PDB entry 7RSO | electron microscopy, 4.10 A resolution (low resolution: residue-level contacts below are approximate; hydrogen-bond / salt-bridge calls are withheld) | chains A and L of the 12 polymer chains in the assembly

# Chain A
Name: AMC016 gp120
From: Human immunodeficiency virus 1
Chain sequence (486 residues; numbered 30 to 513 plus 29 insertion-coded residues; 27 numbers in that range are skipped by the numbering (no residue carries them; nothing is unmodelled there); the number before each row is that of its first residue; a row labelled like 134A-134W holds insertion residues (134A, then the next letters in order)):
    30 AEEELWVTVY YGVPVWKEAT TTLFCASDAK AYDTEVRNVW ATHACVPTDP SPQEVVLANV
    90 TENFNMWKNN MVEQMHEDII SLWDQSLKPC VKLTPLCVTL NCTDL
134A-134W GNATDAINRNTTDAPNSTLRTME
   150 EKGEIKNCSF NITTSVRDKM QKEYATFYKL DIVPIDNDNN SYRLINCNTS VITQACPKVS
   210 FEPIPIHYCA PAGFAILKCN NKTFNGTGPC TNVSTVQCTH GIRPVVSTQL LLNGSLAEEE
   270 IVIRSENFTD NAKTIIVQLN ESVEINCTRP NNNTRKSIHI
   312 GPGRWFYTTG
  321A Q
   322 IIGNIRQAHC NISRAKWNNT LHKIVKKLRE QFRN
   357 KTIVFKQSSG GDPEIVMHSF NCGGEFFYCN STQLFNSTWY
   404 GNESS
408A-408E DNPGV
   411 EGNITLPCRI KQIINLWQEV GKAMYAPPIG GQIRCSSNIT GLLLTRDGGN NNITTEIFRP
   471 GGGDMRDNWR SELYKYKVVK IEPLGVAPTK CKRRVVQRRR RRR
Not modelled in the structure: 30-31, 58-65, 134A-134W, 408A-408E, 503-513
Disulfides: Cys54-Cys74, Cys126-Cys196, Cys131-Cys157, Cys218-Cys247, Cys228-Cys239, Cys296-Cys331, Cys378-Cys445, Cys385-Cys418
Glycans and other covalent adducts: N-acetylglucosamine (NAG) linked to Asn88, Asn130, Asn156, Asn160, Asn188, Asn197, Asn230, Asn234, Asn241, Asn262, Asn289, Asn295, Asn301, Asn325, Asn332, Asn339, Asn355, Asn386, Asn392, Asn405, Asn413, Asn448, Asn462; glycan linked to Asn276
Reported in the primary citation:
  - post-translational modification sites: Asn130, Asn134B, Asn156, Asn160, Asn197, Asn241, Asn289, Asn301, Asn339, Asn462

# Chain L
Name: PGV04 kappa chain
From: Homo sapiens
Chain sequence (208 residues; numbered 1 to 214; 6 numbers in that range are skipped by the numbering (no residue carries them; nothing is unmodelled there); the number before each row is that of its first residue):
     1 EIVLTQSPGT LSLSPGETAS LSCTAAS
    30 YGHMTWYQKK PGQPPKLLIF ATSKRASGIP DRFSGSQFGK QYTLTITRME PEDFARYYCQ
    90 QL
    96 EFFGQGTRLE IRRTVAAPSV FIFPPSDEQL KSGTASVVCL LNNFYPREAK VQWKVDNALQ
   156 SGNSQESVTE QDSKDSTYSL SSTLTLSKAD YEKHKVYACE VTHQGLSSPV TKSFNRGEC
Not modelled in the structure: 107-214
Disulfides: Cys23-Cys88

# Interface between chain A and chain L
Contacting residue pairs (9):
  Thr278(A) with Leu91(L)
  Asn280(A) with Glu96(L)
  Arg354(A) with Ser27(L)
  Gly458(A) with Glu96(L)
  Gly459(A) with Glu96(L)
  Asn461(A) with Glu1(L); Val3(L); Phe97(L)
  Asn462(A) with Glu1(L)
Other interface residues (no listed pair), chain A (8 interface residues in all): Asp279

# In short
8 residues of chain A and 6 residues of chain L are in contact. N-acetylglucosamine is covalently linked to
Asn88(A), Asn130(A), Asn156(A), Asn160(A), Asn188(A) and Asn197(A) and 17 more. The paper reports modification
sites Asn130(A), Asn134B(A) and Asn156(A) among others.
Chain A is AMC016 gp120 (Human immunodeficiency virus 1) and chain L is PGV04 kappa chain (Homo sapiens); the
structure, AMC016 SOSIP.v4.2 in complex with PGV04 Fab, was determined by electron microscopy together with
7RSN from the same study.
